Entry 7X7T (electron microscopy, 3.48 A resolution); this record covers chains G and B of the 7 polymer chains in the assembly.

== Chain G ==
Protein: Spike protein S1
Source organism: Severe acute respiratory syndrome coronavirus 2
UniProt: P0DTC2 (SPIKE_SARS2); numbering as in UniProt (aligned over 324-527)
Sequence (204 residues; each row starts with the number of its first residue):
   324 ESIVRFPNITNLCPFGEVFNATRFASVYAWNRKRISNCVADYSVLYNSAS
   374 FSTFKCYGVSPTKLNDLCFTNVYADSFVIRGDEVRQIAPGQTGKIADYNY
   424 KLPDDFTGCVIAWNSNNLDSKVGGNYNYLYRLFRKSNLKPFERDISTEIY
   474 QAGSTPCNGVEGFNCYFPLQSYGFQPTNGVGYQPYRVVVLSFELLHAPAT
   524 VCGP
Unresolved in the structure: 324-332, 476-482, 527
Cystine bridges: Cys379-Cys432
Covalently attached groups: N-acetylglucosamine (NAG) linked to Asn343
UniProt features mapped onto this chain:
  - region: Arg403 to Asp405 (Integrin-binding motif), Asn448 to Phe456 (Immunodominant HLA epitope recognized by the CD8+)
  - glycosylation: Ser325 (O-linked (HexNAc...) serine), Asn331 (N-linked (GlcNAc...) (complex) asparagine), Asn343 (N-linked (GlcNAc...) (complex) asparagine)

== Chain B ==
Protein: X17 light chain
Source organism: Mus musculus
Sequence (107 residues; each row starts with the number of its first residue):
     1 DIQMTQTTSSLSASLGDRVTISCRASQDISNYLNWYQQKPDGTVKLLIYY
    51 TSRLHSGVPSRFSGSGSGTDYSLTISNLEQEDIATYFCQQGTTLPYTFGG
   101 GTKLEIK
Cystine bridges: Cys23-Cys88

== Interface between chain G and chain B ==
Residue-residue contacts - 7 pairs, chain G then chain B:
  Asp428(G) with Tyr32(B)
  Leu518(G) with Gly91(B); Leu94(B), hydrophobic
  His519(G) with Thr92(B), hydrogen bond (backbone-backbone); Thr93(B), hydrogen bond (backbone-side chain); Leu94(B), hydrogen bond (backbone-backbone)
  Ala520(G) with Leu94(B), hydrophobic
Also at the interface, not in a pair above, chain B (7 interface residues in all): Tyr50, Tyr96
The authors on this interface:
  - epitope / paratope residues, chain G: His519(G)

== Summary ==
Chain G and chain B form an interface of 4 and 7 residues respectively; the contacts include 3 hydrogen bonds.
Polar pairs include His519(G)-Thr93(B), His519(G)-Thr92(B) and His519(G)-Leu94(B). Covalently linked
N-acetylglucosamine: at Asn343(G). The paper reports the epitope/paratope residue His519(G).
Chain G is Spike protein S1 (Severe acute respiratory syndrome coronavirus 2) and chain B is X17 light chain
(Mus musculus); the structure, Cryo-EM structure of SARS-CoV-2 spike protein in complex with three nAbs X01,
X10 and X17, was determined by electron microscopy together with 7X7U and 7X7V from the same study.
